PDB entry 6S1K | electron microscopy, 8.38 A resolution (very low resolution: no residue pairs are listed; an interface is given only as per-side residue counts) | chains L and N of the 16 polymer chains in the assembly

== Chain L (and N) ==
Protein: Methyl-accepting chemotaxis protein I
Organism: Escherichia coli str. K-12 substr. MG1655star
Notes: chain N of this document is another copy of the same molecule, construct and numbering; everything in this record applies to it too
Reference sequence: P02942 (MCP1_ECOLI); residues 1-551 here = UniProt positions 1-551
Amino-acid sequence (551 residues; row label = number of the first residue in the row):
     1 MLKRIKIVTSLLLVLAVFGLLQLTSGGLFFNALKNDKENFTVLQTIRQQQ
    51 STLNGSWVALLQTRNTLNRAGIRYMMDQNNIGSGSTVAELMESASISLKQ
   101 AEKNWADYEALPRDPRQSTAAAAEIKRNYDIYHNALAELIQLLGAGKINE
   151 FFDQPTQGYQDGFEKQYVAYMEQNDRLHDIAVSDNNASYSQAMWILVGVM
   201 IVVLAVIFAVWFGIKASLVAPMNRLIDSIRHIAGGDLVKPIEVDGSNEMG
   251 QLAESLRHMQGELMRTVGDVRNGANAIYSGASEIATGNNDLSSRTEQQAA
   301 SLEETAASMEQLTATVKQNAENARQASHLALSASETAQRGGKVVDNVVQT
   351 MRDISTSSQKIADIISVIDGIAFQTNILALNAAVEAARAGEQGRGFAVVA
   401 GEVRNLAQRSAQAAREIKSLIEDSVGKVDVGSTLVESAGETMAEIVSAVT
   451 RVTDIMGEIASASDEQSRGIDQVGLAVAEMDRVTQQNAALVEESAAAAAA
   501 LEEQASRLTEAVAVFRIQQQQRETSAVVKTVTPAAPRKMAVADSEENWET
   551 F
Disordered / not traced: 1-339, 442-551
Swiss-Prot annotation at these positions:
  - region: Arg-64 to Arg-73 (The 3 Arg may form a positively charged pocket, which binds the alpha-carboxyl group of the attractant AA)
  - modified residue: Gln-297 (Glutamate methyl ester (Gln)), Glu-304 (Glutamate methyl ester (Glu)), Gln-311 (Glutamate methyl ester (Gln)), Glu-493 (Glutamate methyl ester (Glu)), Glu-502 (Glutamate methyl ester (Glu))

== How chain L and chain N interact ==
At this resolution (8 A) residue pairs are not listed: 9 residues of chain L and 8 of chain N lie at the interface.

== Overview ==
The interface between chain L and chain N involves 9 residues on one side and 8 on the other.
Both chains are Methyl-accepting chemotaxis protein I (Escherichia coli str. K-12 substr. MG1655star). Entry
6S1K (E. coli Core Signaling Unit, carrying QQQQ receptor mutation) was determined by electron microscopy.
